7UI0 - chains A and L of the 9 polymer chains in the assembly; structure by electron microscopy, 3.40 A resolution.

[Chain A]
Protein: Envelope glycoprotein B
Source organism: Human alphaherpesvirus 1 strain KOS
Reference sequence: P06437 (GB_HHV1K); numbering as in UniProt (aligned over 103-730)
Amino-acid sequence (628 residues; numbered 103 to 730; the number before each row is that of its first residue):
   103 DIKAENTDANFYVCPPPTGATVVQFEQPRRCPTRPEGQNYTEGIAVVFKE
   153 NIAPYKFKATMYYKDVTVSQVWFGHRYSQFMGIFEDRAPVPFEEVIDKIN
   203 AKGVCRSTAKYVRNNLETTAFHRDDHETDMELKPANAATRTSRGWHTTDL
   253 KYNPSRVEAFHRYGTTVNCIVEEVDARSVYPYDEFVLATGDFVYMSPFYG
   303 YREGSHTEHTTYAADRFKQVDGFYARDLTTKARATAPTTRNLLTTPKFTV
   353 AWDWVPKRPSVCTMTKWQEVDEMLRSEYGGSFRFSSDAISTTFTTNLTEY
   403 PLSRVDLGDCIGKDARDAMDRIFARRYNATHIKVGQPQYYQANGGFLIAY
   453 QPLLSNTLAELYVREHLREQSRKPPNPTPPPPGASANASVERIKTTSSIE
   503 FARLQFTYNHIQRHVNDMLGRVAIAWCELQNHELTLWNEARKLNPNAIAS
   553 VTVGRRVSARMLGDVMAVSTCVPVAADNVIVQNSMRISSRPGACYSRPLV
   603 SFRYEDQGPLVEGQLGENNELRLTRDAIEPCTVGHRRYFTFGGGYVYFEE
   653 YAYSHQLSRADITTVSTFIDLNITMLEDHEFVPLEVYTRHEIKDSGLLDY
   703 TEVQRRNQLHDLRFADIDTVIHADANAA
Disordered / not traced: 103-110, 332-337, 460-491, 725-730
Disulfide bonds: C116-C573, C133-C529, C207-C271, C364-C412, C596-C633
Curated features (UniProtKB/Swiss-Prot):
  - region (Involved in fusion and/or binding to host membrane): V173 to Y179, R258 to Y265
  - glycosylation (N-linked (GlcNAc...) asparagine): N141, N398, N430, N489, N674
  - mutagenesis: W174 (W174R: 90% loss of fusion with host cell), Y179 (Y179S: Complete loss of fusion with host cell), H263 (H263A: 50% loss of fusion with host cell), R264 (R264A: 70% loss of fusion with host cell)

[Chain L]
Protein: HSV10-13 Light chain
Source organism: Mus musculus
Amino-acid sequence (109 residues; row label = number of the first residue in the row):
     1 DIQMTQSSSYLSESLGGRVTITCKASDHINNWLAWYQQKPGNAPRLLISG
    51 ATSLETGVPSRFSGSGSGKDYTLSITSLQTEDVATYYCQQYWSSPLTFGA
   101 GTKLELKRA
Disulfide bonds: C23-C88

[Chain A / chain L interface]
Contacting residue pairs (11; chain A residue first):
  R605(A) with W32(L); W92(L)
  Q609(A) with W32(L)
  G610(A) with W32(L)
  P611(A) with W92(L); S94(L)
  L612(A) with W92(L), hydrogen bond (backbone-backbone); S93(L); S94(L), hydrogen bond (backbone-backbone)
  V613(A) with S94(L)
  E614(A) with S94(L)
Also at the interface, not in a pair above, chain L (6 interface residues in all): Y91, L96

[In short]
7 residues of chain A and 6 residues of chain L are in contact; the contacts include 2 hydrogen bonds.
Backbone hydrogen bonds pair L612(A)-W92(L) and L612(A)-S94(L). UniProt lists 4 mutagenesis sites on chain A.
Chain A is Envelope glycoprotein B (Human alphaherpesvirus 1 strain KOS) and chain L is HSV10-13 Light chain
(Mus musculus); the structure, Post-fusion ectodomain of HSV-1 gB in complex with HSV010-13 Fab, was
determined by electron microscopy, deposited together with 7UHZ.
